PDB entry 4CDW | X-ray diffraction, 2.80 A resolution | chains B and D of the 4 polymer chains in the assembly

Chain B:
Protein: VP2
Organism: Enterovirus A71
UniProt: B2ZUN0 (B2ZUN0_9ENTO); residues 1-254 here correspond to UniProt positions 70-323 (UniProt number = residue number + 69)
Sequence (254 residues; row label = number of the first residue in the row):
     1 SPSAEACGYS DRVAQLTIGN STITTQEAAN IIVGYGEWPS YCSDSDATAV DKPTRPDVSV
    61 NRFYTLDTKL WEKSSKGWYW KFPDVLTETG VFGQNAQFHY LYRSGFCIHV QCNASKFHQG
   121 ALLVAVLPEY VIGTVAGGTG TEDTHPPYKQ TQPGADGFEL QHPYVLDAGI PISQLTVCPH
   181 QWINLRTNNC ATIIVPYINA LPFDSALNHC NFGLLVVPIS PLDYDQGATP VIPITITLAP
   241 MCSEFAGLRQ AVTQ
Unresolved in the structure: 1-9

Chain D:
Protein: VP4
Organism: Enterovirus A71
UniProt: B2ZUN0 (B2ZUN0_9ENTO); numbering as in UniProt (aligned over 1-69)
Sequence (69 residues; numbered 1 to 69; the number before each row is that of its first residue):
     1 MGSQVSTQRS GSHENSNSAT EGSTINYTTI NYYKDSYAAT AGKQSLKQDP DKFANPVKDI
    61 FTEMAAPLK
Unresolved in the structure: 1-11

How chain B and chain D interact:
Residue-residue contacts (15; chain B residue first):
  S10(B) with K69(D), hydrogen bond (backbone-backbone)
  D11(B) with P67(D); K69(D), hydrogen bond (backbone-backbone)
  R12(B) with L68(D); K69(D)
  N30(B) with D59(D), hydrogen bond (side chain-backbone)
  I31(B) with V57(D); K58(D), hydrogen bond (backbone-backbone)
  I32(B) with P56(D); V57(D), hydrophobic
  V33(B) with P56(D), hydrogen bond (backbone-backbone)
  Y35(B) with K52(D); F53(D), hydrophobic
  G36(B) with K52(D)
  T187(B) with L68(D)
Also at the interface, not in a pair above, chain B (13 interface residues in all): A28, A29, W38
Also at the interface, not in a pair above, chain D (10 interface residues in all): F61

Overview:
Chain B and chain D form an interface of 13 and 10 residues respectively; the contacts include 5 hydrogen
bonds. Among the polar pairs are N30(B)-D59(D), S10(B)-K69(D) and D11(B)-K69(D).
Chain B is VP2 and chain D is VP4, both from Enterovirus A71; the structure, Crystal structure of human
Enterovirus 71 in complex with the uncoating inhibitor GPP4, was determined by X-ray diffraction together with
4CDQ, 4CDU, 4CDX, 4CEW and 4CEY from the same study.
